Entry 8BQN (electron microscopy, 3.10 A resolution); this record covers chains B and C of the 3 polymer chains in the assembly.

== Chain B ==
Molecule: Capsid protein VP2
From: Coxsackievirus A10
Reference sequence: G0YPI2 (G0YPI2_9ENTO); residues 1-255 here correspond to UniProt positions 70-324 (UniProt number = residue number + 69)
Amino-acid sequence (255 residues; each row starts with the number of its first residue):
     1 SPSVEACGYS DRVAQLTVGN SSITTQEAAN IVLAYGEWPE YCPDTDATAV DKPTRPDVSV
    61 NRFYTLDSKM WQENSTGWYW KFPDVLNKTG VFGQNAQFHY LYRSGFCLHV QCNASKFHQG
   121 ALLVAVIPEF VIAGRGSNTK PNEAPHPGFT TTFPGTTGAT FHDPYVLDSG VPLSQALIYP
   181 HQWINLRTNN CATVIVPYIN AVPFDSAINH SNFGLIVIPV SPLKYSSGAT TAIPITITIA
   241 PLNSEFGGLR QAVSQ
Not modelled in the structure: 1-28, 43-52, 138-143, 252-255

== Chain C ==
Molecule: Capsid protein VP3
From: Coxsackievirus A10
Reference sequence: G0YPI2 (G0YPI2_9ENTO); residues 1-240 here correspond to UniProt positions 325-564 (UniProt number = residue number + 324)
Amino-acid sequence (240 residues; each row starts with the number of its first residue):
     1 GIPAELRPGT NQFLTTDDDT AAPILPGFTP TPTIHIPGEV HSLLELCRVE TILEVNNTTE
    61 ATGLTRLLIP VSSQNKADEL CAAFMVDPGR IGPWQSTLVG QICRYYTQWS GSLKVTFMFT
   121 GSFMATGKML VAYSPPGSAQ PANRETAMLG THVIWDFGLQ SSVSLVIPWI SNTHFRTAKT
   181 GGNYDYYTAG VVTLWYQTNY VVPPETPGEA YIIAMGAAQD NFTLKICKDT DEVTQQAVLQ
Not modelled in the structure: 173-187, 234-240

== Interface between chain B and chain C ==
Contacting residue pairs - 62 pairs, chain B then chain C:
  Tyr35(B) with Gly38(C)
  Glu37(B) with His35(C), salt bridge; Pro37(C)
  Lys116(B) with Ser122(C); Phe123(C), hydrogen bond (backbone-backbone); Met124(C)
  Phe117(B) with Met124(C), hydrophobic; Pro204(C); Glu205(C); Thr206(C)
  Gln119(B) with Gly121(C); Ser122(C), hydrogen bond; Pro207(C); Glu209(C), hydrogen bond (side chain-backbone)
  Ala121(B) with Thr120(C)
  Pro164(B) with Leu64(C), hydrophobic
  Tyr165(B) with Glu54(C), hydrogen bond; Gly63(C); Leu64(C)
  Leu173(B) with Leu64(C), hydrophobic
  Ser174(B) with Thr51(C); Ile52(C), hydrogen bond (backbone-backbone); Ser96(C), hydrogen bond (side chain-backbone)
  Gln175(B) with Thr51(C); Ser96(C); Leu98(C)
  Leu177(B) with Glu50(C); Ile52(C), hydrophobic; Met215(C), hydrophobic
  Ile178(B) with Val49(C), hydrophobic; Leu98(C), hydrophobic
  Trp183(B) with Ile52(C), hydrophobic; Ile213(C), hydrophobic; Met215(C)
  Asn185(B) with Met118(C), hydrogen bond; Phe119(C), hydrogen bond (side chain-backbone); Thr120(C); Ser161(C)
  Arg187(B) with Phe119(C); Gly121(C); Ser122(C), hydrogen bond (side chain-backbone); Phe123(C); Ala125(C), hydrogen bond (side chain-backbone); Phe157(C), hydrogen bond (side chain-backbone); Ser161(C)
  Thr188(B) with Ser161(C)
  Tyr198(B) with Pro37(C)
  Ile199(B) with Pro37(C), hydrophobic
  Asn200(B) with Ile34(C); Ile36(C)
  Ala201(B) with Ile34(C)
  Val220(B) with Leu64(C), hydrophobic; Leu68(C)
  Ser221(B) with Leu68(C); Thr120(C), hydrogen bond
  Pro222(B) with Leu68(C); Tyr211(C), hydrophobic
  Lys224(B) with Pro207(C)
  Tyr225(B) with Pro207(C)
  Ser226(B) with Glu205(C), hydrogen bond (side chain-backbone); Thr206(C)
  Ser227(B) with Glu205(C)
Other interface residues (no listed pair), chain B (34 interface residues in all): His118, Gly120, Pro197, Val202, Pro203, Pro219
Other interface residues (no listed pair), chain C (41 interface residues in all): Leu46, Arg66, Leu67, Thr97, Gln101, Gly158, Tyr200, Ala210

== Summary ==
34 residues of chain B face 41 of chain C across their interface, with 13 hydrogen bonds and 1 salt bridge.
Polar pairs include Glu37(B)-His35(C), Gln119(B)-Ser122(C) and Gln119(B)-Glu209(C).
Chain B is Capsid protein VP2 and chain C is Capsid protein VP3, both from Coxsackievirus A10; the structure,
Structure of empty Coxsackievirus A10 embedded in crystalline ice frozen at -140 degree, was determined by
electron microscopy together with 8F7Y and 8HI2 from the same study.
